PDB entry 1NH2 | X-ray diffraction, 1.90 A resolution | chains A and C of the 6 polymer chains in the assembly

# Chain A
Protein: Transcription initiation factor TFIID
From: Saccharomyces cerevisiae
Notes: fragment: c-terminal 180 residues
UniProtKB: P13393 (TBP_YEAST); residues 61-240 here correspond to UniProt positions 60-239 (UniProt number = residue number - 1)
Sequence (180 residues; row label = number of the first residue in the row):
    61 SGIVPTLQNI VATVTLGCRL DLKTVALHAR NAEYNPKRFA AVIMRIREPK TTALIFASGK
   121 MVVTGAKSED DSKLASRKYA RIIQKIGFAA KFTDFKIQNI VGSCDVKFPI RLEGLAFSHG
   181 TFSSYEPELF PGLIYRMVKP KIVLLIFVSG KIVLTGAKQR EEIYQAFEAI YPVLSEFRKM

# Chain C
Protein: Transcription initiation factor IIA large chain
From: Saccharomyces cerevisiae
Notes: fragment: c-terminal 77 residues
UniProtKB: P32774 (TOA2_YEAST); residues 210-286 here = UniProt positions 210-286
Sequence (79 residues; row label = number of the first residue in the row):
   208 GSSALLDTDE VGSELDDSDD DYLISEGEED GPDENLMLCL YDKVTRTKAR WKCSLKDGVV
   268 TINRNDYTFQ KAQVEAEWV
Not modelled in the structure: 208-227, 232-240
Construct notes: cloning artifact (208-209)

# How chain A and chain C interact
Residue-residue contacts - 20 pairs, chain A then chain C:
  Leu87(A) - Ile231(C)
  His88(A) - Leu230(C)
  His88(A) - Ile231(C)  hydrogen bond (backbone-backbone)
  Ala89(A) - Tyr229(C)
  Ala89(A) - Ile231(C)
  Arg90(A) - Asp228(C)  salt bridge
  Arg90(A) - Tyr229(C)  hydrogen bond (backbone-backbone)
  Arg90(A) - Leu230(C)  hydrogen bond (side chain-backbone)
  Arg90(A) - Ile231(C)
  Asn91(A) - Trp285(C)  hydrogen bond
  Arg105(A) - Arg253(C)
  Arg105(A) - Trp285(C)
  Ile106(A) - Trp285(C)
  Arg107(A) - Trp285(C)
  Arg107(A) - Val286(C)  hydrogen bond (side chain-backbone)
  Lys138(A) - Tyr229(C)  hydrogen bond
  Ile142(A) - Tyr229(C)  hydrophobic
  Ile142(A) - Leu230(C)  hydrophobic
  Lys145(A) - Leu230(C)
  Ile146(A) - Leu230(C)  hydrophobic
Also at the interface, not in a pair above, chain A (14 interface residues in all): Ala86, Glu93
Also at the interface, not in a pair above, chain C (8 interface residues in all): Trp258

# Summary
Chain A and chain C form an interface of 14 and 8 residues respectively, with 6 hydrogen bonds and 1 salt
bridge. Polar contacts include Arg90(A)-Asp228(C), Arg90(A)-Leu230(C) and Asn91(A)-Trp285(C).
Here chain A is Transcription initiation factor TFIID and chain C is Transcription initiation factor IIA large
chain, both from Saccharomyces cerevisiae. Entry 1NH2 (Crystal structure of a yeast TFIIA/TBP/DNA complex) was
determined by X-ray diffraction (same publication as 1NVP).
